2H5J - chains A and C of the 6 polymer chains in the assembly; structure by X-ray diffraction, 2.00 A resolution.

Chain A (and C):
Protein: caspase-3, p17 subunit
Organism: Homo sapiens
Notes: EC 3.4.22.-; chain C of this document is another copy of the same molecule, construct and numbering; everything in this record applies to it too
UniProt: P42574 (CASP3_HUMAN); numbering as in UniProt (aligned over 29-174)
Sequence (146 residues; row label = number of the first residue in the row):
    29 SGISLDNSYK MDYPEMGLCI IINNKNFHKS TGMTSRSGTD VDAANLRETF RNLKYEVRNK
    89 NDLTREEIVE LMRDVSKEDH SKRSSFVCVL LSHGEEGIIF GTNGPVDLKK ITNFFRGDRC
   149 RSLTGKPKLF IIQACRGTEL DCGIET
Disordered / not traced: 29-33 (chain C: 29-34)

Chain A / chain C interface:
Residue-residue contacts (11):
  Gly145(A) - Ile172(C)
  Asp146(A) - Ile172(C)
  Arg149(A) - Ile172(C)
  Arg149(A) - Glu173(C)  hydrogen bond (side chain-backbone)
  Thr152(A) - Ile172(C)
  Thr152(A) - Thr174(C)
  Ile172(A) - Gly145(C)
  Ile172(A) - Asp146(C)
  Ile172(A) - Arg149(C)
  Ile172(A) - Thr152(C)
  Glu173(A) - Arg149(C)  hydrogen bond (backbone-side chain)
Also at the interface, not in a pair above, chain A (7 interface residues in all): Thr174

Summary:
The chain A/chain C interface involves 7 residues from each chain; the contacts include 2 hydrogen bonds. Its
one hydrogen-bonded contact is Arg149(A)-Glu173(C).
Both chains are caspase-3, p17 subunit (Homo sapiens). Entry 2H5J (Crystal strusture of caspase-3 with
inhibitor Ac-DMQD-Cho) was determined by X-ray diffraction (same publication as 2H5I and 2H65).
